6B0P - chains D and F of the 3 polymer chains in the assembly; structure by X-ray diffraction, 2.08 A resolution.

# Chain D
Protein: Wilms tumor protein
Source organism: Homo sapiens
Reference sequence: P19544 (WT1_HUMAN), isoform P19544-2; residues 321-437 here correspond to UniProt positions 304-420 (UniProt number = residue number - 17)
Sequence (119 residues; each row starts with the number of its first residue):
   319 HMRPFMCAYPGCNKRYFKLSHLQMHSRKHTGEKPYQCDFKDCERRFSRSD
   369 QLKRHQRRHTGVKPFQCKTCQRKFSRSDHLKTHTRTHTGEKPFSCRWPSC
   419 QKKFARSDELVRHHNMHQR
Not modelled in the structure: 437
Sequence notes: expression tag (319-320)
Ion coordination: Zn2+ site 1: Cys-325, Cys-330, His-343, His-347; Zn2+ site 2: Cys-355, Cys-360, His-373, His-377; Zn2+ site 3: Cys-385, Cys-388, His-401, His-405; Zn2+ site 4: Cys-413, Cys-418, His-431, His-435
What the authors report for this chain:
  - binding site for the 13-nt DNA strand: His-339
  - binding site for the 13-nt DNA strand: Lys-336
  - binding site for the 13-nt DNA strand (chain F): Met-342
  - specificity-determining residues: Met-342
  - mutagenesis - M342R (8x): increased binding to GGT

# Chain F
Molecule: 13-nt DNA strand
Sequence (13 nucleotides; numbered 1 to 13; the number before each row is that of its first residue):
     1 TACCCTCCCACGC
Not modelled in the structure: 1

# Interface between chain D and chain F
Residue-residue contacts (21):
  Tyr-334(D) / DA2(F)  base contact
  His-339(D) / DA2(F)  stacking on the base
  Met-342(D) / DA2(F)  base contact
  Tyr-353(D) / DA2(F)  phosphate contact
  Arg-366(D) / DC4(F)  base contact
  Ser-367(D) / DA2(F)  sugar contact
  Ser-367(D) / DC3(F)  hydrogen bond to the phosphate
  Asp-368(D) / DC3(F)  phosphate contact
  Asp-368(D) / DC4(F)  hydrogen bond to the base
  Lys-371(D) / DC4(F)  salt bridge to the phosphate
  Phe-383(D) / DC5(F)  phosphate contact
  Arg-394(D) / DC7(F)  base contact
  Ser-395(D) / DT6(F)  base contact
  Asp-396(D) / DT6(F)  base contact
  Asp-396(D) / DC7(F)  hydrogen bond to the base
  Lys-399(D) / DC7(F)  salt bridge to the phosphate
  Arg-424(D) / DA10(F)  base contact
  Ser-425(D) / DC8(F)  hydrogen bond to the phosphate
  Asp-426(D) / DA10(F)  hydrogen bond to the base
  Arg-430(D) / DC11(F)  base contact
  Arg-430(D) / DG12(F)  hydrogen bond to the base
Also at the interface, not in a pair above, chain D (19 interface residues in all): Arg-372, Val-429
Also at the interface, not in a pair above, chain F (12 interface residues in all): DC9, DC13

# Summary
19 residues of chain D face 12 of chain F across their interface, with 6 hydrogen bonds, 2 salt bridges and 1
aromatic stacking contact. Polar pairs include Asp-368(D)/DC4(F), Asp-396(D)/DC7(F) and Asp-426(D)/DA10(F).
The paper reports a binding site for the 13-nt DNA strand at His-339(D) and Lys-336(D); M342R of chain D
increases binding to GGT.
Here chain D is Wilms tumor protein (Homo sapiens) and chain F is a 13-nt DNA strand. Entry 6B0P (Zinc finger
Domain of WT1(-KTS form) with 12+1mer Oligonucleotide with 3' Triplet GGT) was determined by X-ray diffraction
together with 6B0O, 6B0Q, 6B0R and 6BLW from the same study.
